1HG0 - chains A and B of the 4 polymer chains in the assembly; structure by X-ray diffraction, 1.90 A resolution.

Chain A (and B):
Name: L-asparaginase
Source organism: Erwinia chrysanthemi
Notes: EC 3.5.1.1; chain B of this document is another copy of the same molecule, construct and numbering; everything in this record applies to it too
UniProt: P06608 (ASPG_ERWCH); residues 1-327 here correspond to UniProt positions 22-348 (UniProt number = residue number + 21)
Amino-acid sequence (327 residues; each row starts with the number of its first residue):
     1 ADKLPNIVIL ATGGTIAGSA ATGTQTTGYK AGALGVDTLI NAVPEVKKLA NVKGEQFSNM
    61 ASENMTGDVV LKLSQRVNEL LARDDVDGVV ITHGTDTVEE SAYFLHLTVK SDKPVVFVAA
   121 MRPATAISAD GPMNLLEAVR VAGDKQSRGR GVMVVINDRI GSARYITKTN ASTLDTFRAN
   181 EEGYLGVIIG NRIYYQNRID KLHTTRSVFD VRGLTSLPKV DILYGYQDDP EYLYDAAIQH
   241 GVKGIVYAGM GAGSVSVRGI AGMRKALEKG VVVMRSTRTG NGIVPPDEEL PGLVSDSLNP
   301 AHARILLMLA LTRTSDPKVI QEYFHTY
Construct notes: variant Ile-156 (Leu177 in P06608), Arg-178 (Lys199 in P06608), Leu-267 (Met288 in P06608), Met-274 (Ile295 in P06608)
Ligand contacts: succinic acid (SIN): Gly-14, Thr-15, Tyr-29, Ala-31, Met-60, Ala-61, Ser-62, Glu-63, Gly-94, Thr-95, Asp-96, Ala-120, Met-121, Lys-168

Chain A / chain B interface:
Contacting residue pairs - 40 pairs, chain A then chain B:
  Thr-24(A) / Glu-45(B)
  Thr-24(A) / Lys-48(B)
  Thr-24(A) / Leu-136(B)
  Thr-24(A) / Asn-191(B)  hydrogen bond (backbone-side chain)
  Thr-26(A) / Met-133(B)
  Thr-26(A) / Gly-190(B)
  Glu-45(A) / Thr-24(B)
  Glu-45(A) / Ile-127(B)
  Arg-122(A) / Met-133(B)
  Arg-122(A) / Asp-158(B)  salt bridge
  Ile-127(A) / Glu-45(B)
  Ile-127(A) / Pro-132(B)  hydrophobic
  Ile-127(A) / Met-133(B)
  Ile-127(A) / Leu-136(B)  hydrophobic
  Ser-128(A) / Ala-129(B)  hydrogen bond (side chain-backbone)
  Ser-128(A) / Asp-130(B)
  Ser-128(A) / Pro-132(B)
  Ser-128(A) / Met-133(B)  hydrogen bond (side chain-backbone)
  Ala-129(A) / Ser-128(B)  hydrogen bond (backbone-side chain)
  Asp-130(A) / Ser-128(B)
  Pro-132(A) / Ile-127(B)  hydrophobic
  Pro-132(A) / Ser-128(B)
  Met-133(A) / Thr-26(B)
  Met-133(A) / Arg-122(B)
  Met-133(A) / Ile-127(B)
  Met-133(A) / Ser-128(B)  hydrogen bond (backbone-side chain)
  Asn-157(A) / Leu-174(B)
  Asn-157(A) / Asp-175(B)  hydrogen bond
  Asp-158(A) / Arg-122(B)  salt bridge
  Arg-159(A) / Thr-173(B)
  Arg-159(A) / Asp-175(B)  salt bridge
  Ser-172(A) / Ile-189(B)
  Thr-173(A) / Arg-159(B)
  Leu-174(A) / Asn-157(B)
  Asp-175(A) / Asn-157(B)
  Asp-175(A) / Arg-159(B)  salt bridge
  Asp-175(A) / Asp-175(B)
  Arg-178(A) / Arg-178(B)
  Ile-189(A) / Ser-172(B)
  Asn-191(A) / Thr-24(B)  hydrogen bond (side chain-backbone)
Also at the interface, not in a pair above, chain A (27 interface residues in all): Gly-23, Gln-25, Thr-27, Gly-131, Leu-136, Glu-137, Gly-190
Also at the interface, not in a pair above, chain B (26 interface residues in all): Thr-27, Gly-131, Glu-137

In short:
27 residues of chain A face 26 of chain B across their interface; the contacts include 7 hydrogen bonds and 4
salt bridges. Polar contacts include Arg-122(A)/Asp-158(B), Arg-159(A)/Asp-175(B) and Thr-24(A)/Asn-191(B).
Bound to chain A: succinic acid.
Both chains are L-asparaginase (Erwinia chrysanthemi). Entry 1HG0 (X-ray structure of the complex between
Erwinia chrysanthemi L-asparaginase and succinic acid) was determined by X-ray diffraction together with 1HFW
and 1HG1 from the same study.
